PDB entry 7N61 | electron microscopy, 3.50 A resolution | chains 0I and Bg of the 139 polymer chains in the assembly

# Chain 0I
Molecule: FAP147
From: Chlamydomonas reinhardtii
UniProtKB: A0A2K3DUG8 (A0A2K3DUG8_CHLRE); numbering as in UniProt (aligned over 1-976)
Sequence (976 residues; numbered 1 to 976; the number before each row is that of its first residue):
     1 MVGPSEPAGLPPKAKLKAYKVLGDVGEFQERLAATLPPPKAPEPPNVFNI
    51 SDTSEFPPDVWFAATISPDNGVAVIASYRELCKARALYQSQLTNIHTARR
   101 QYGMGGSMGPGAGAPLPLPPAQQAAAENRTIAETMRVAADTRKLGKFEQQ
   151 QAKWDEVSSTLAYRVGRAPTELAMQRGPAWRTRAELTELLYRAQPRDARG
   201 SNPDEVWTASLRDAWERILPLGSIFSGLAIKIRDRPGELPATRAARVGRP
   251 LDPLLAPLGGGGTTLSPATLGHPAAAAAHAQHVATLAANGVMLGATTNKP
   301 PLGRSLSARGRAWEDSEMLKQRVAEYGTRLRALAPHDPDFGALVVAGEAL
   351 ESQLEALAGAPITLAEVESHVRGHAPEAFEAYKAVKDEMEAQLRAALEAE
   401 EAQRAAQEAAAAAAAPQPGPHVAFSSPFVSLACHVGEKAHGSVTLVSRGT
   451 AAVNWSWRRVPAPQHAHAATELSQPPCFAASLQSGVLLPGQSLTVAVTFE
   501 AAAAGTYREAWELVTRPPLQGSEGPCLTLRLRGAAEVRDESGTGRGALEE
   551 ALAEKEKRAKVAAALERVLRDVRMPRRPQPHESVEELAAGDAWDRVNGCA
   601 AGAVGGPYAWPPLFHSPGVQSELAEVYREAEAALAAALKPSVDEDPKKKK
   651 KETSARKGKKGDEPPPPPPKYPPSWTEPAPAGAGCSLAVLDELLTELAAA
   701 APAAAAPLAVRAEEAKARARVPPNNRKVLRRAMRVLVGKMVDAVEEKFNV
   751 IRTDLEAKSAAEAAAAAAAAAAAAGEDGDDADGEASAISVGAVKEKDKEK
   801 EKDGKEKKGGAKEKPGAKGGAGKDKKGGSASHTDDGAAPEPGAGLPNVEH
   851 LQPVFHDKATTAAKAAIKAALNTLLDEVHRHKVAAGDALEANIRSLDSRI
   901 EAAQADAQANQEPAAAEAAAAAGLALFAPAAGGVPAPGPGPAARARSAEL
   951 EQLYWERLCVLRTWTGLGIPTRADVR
Not modelled in the structure: 1-89, 116-128, 367-408, 593-976

# Chain Bg
Molecule: Tubulin beta
From: Chlamydomonas reinhardtii
UniProtKB: P04690 (TBB_CHLRE); numbering as in UniProt (aligned over 1-443)
Sequence (443 residues; row label = number of the first residue in the row):
     1 MREIVHIQGGQCGNQIGAKFWEVVSDEHGIDPTGTYHGDSDLQLERINVY
    51 FNEATGGRYVPRAILMDLEPGTMDSVRSGPYGQIFRPDNFVFGQTGAGNN
   101 WAKGHYTEGAELIDSVLDVVRKEAESCDCLQGFQVCHSLGGGTGSGMGTL
   151 LISKIREEYPDRMMLTFSVVPSPKVSDTVVEPYNATLSVHQLVENADECM
   201 VLDNEALYDICFRTLKLTTPTFGDLNHLISAVMSGITCCLRFPGQLNADL
   251 RKLAVNLIPFPRLHFFMVGFTPLTSRGSQQYRALTVPELTQQMWDAKNMM
   301 CAADPRHGRYLTASALFRGRMSTKEVDEQMLNVQNKNSSYFVEWIPNNVK
   351 SSVCDIPPKGLKMSATFIGNSTAIQEMFKRVSEQFTAMFRRKAFLHWYTG
   401 EGMDEMEFTEAESNMNDLVSEYQQYQDASAEEEGEFEGEEEEA
Not modelled in the structure: 432-443
Ligand contacts:
  - GDP (guanosine-5'-diphosphate): G10, Q11, C12, Q15, I16, E69, A97, N99, S138, G140, G141, G142, T143, G144, D177, T178, E181, N204, F222, L225, N226, I229
  - GTP (guanosine-5'-triphosphate): L246, N247, K252

# Chain 0I / chain Bg interface
Pairs across the interface (58):
  I131(0I) with Q424(Bg); Y425(Bg)
  A132(0I) with E421(Bg); Y425(Bg), hydrogen bond (backbone-side chain)
  M135(0I) with D417(Bg); S420(Bg), hydrogen bond; E421(Bg); Q424(Bg)
  R136(0I) with P261(Bg); R262(Bg)
  A139(0I) with D417(Bg)
  R142(0I) with D417(Bg), salt bridge
  K143(0I) with E410(Bg); S413(Bg); N414(Bg)
  K146(0I) with T409(Bg), hydrogen bond (side chain-backbone); E412(Bg), salt bridge; S413(Bg)
  F147(0I) with M406(Bg), hydrophobic; T409(Bg)
  Q150(0I) with F389(Bg); T409(Bg), hydrogen bond
  K153(0I) with F389(Bg); R390(Bg)
  W154(0I) with F389(Bg), hydrogen bond (side chain-backbone); R390(Bg), hydrogen bond (side chain-backbone); K392(Bg)
  V157(0I) with R390(Bg); R391(Bg)
  L161(0I) with R391(Bg)
  M174(0I) with R391(Bg); K392(Bg)
  Q175(0I) with K392(Bg)
  G177(0I) with H396(Bg)
  W180(0I) with H396(Bg); W397(Bg), hydrophobic
  R181(0I) with T399(Bg); G400(Bg), hydrogen bond (side chain-backbone); E401(Bg); G402(Bg)
  L221(0I) with P70(Bg), hydrophobic; D74(Bg); F92(Bg), hydrophobic
  F225(0I) with R77(Bg); Q83(Bg)
  S226(0I) with R77(Bg), hydrogen bond (backbone-side chain)
  G227(0I) with P87(Bg)
  L228(0I) with F90(Bg), hydrophobic; F92(Bg), hydrophobic
  A229(0I) with F92(Bg)
  I230(0I) with F92(Bg), hydrophobic; G93(Bg); Q94(Bg)
  T242(0I) with T107(Bg); A110(Bg); E111(Bg), hydrogen bond
  R243(0I) with E108(Bg); E111(Bg), salt bridge
Other interface residues (no listed pair), chain 0I (32 interface residues in all): L144, A184, P240, V247
Other interface residues (no listed pair), chain Bg (41 interface residues in all): M73, Y106, F260, L395, E405

# Summary
32 residues of chain 0I face 41 of chain Bg across their interface; the contacts include 9 hydrogen bonds and
3 salt bridges. Among the polar pairs are R142(0I)-D417(Bg), K146(0I)-E412(Bg) and R243(0I)-E111(Bg). Chain Bg
binds GTP and GDP.
Here chain 0I is FAP147 and chain Bg is Tubulin beta, both from Chlamydomonas reinhardtii. Entry 7N61
(structure of C2 projections and MIPs) was determined by electron microscopy.
